PDB entry 6LYF | X-ray diffraction, 2.80 A resolution | chains A and B

Chain A (and B):
Protein: Endonuclease G, mitochondrial
Source organism: Mus musculus
Notes: EC 3.1.30.-; chain B of this document is another copy of the same molecule, construct and numbering; everything in this record applies to it too
UniProt: O08600 (NUCG_MOUSE); numbering as in UniProt (aligned over 45-293)
Chain sequence (249 residues; numbered 45 to 293; the number before each row is that of its first residue):
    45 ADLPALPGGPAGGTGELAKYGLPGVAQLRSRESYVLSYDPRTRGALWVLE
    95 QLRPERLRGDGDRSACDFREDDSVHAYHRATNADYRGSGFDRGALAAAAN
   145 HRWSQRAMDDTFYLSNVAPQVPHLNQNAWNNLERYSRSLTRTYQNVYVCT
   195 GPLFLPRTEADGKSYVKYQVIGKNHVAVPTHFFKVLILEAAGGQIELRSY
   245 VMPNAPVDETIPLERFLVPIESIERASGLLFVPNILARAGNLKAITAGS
Disordered / not traced: 45-59, 278-293 (chain B: 45-59, 279-293)
Modified positions: Mse-152 (selenomethionine; parent Met); Mse-246 (selenomethionine; parent Met)
Sequence notes: engineered mutation Ala-138 (His in O08600)
Ion coordination: Mg2+ near Asn-169 (its only coordinating residue here)
Curated features (UniProtKB/Swiss-Prot):
  - region: Ala-283 to Ser-293 (Essential for deoxyribonuclease activity)
  - binding site (Mg(2+)): Asn-169
  - site: Arg-107 (Essential for catalytic activity)
  - modified residue: Thr-125 (Phosphothreonine)
  - mutagenesis: Arg-107 (R107Q: Loss of deoxyribonuclease activity), Cys-110 (C110A: Loss of homodimerization and deoxyribonuclease activity ...)

How chain A and chain B interact:
Residue-residue contacts - 94 pairs, chain A then chain B:
  Leu-61(A) / Tyr-78(B)  hydrophobic
  Leu-61(A) / Val-79(B)
  Leu-61(A) / Leu-93(B)
  Leu-61(A) / Glu-94(B)
  Leu-61(A) / Gln-95(B)
  Leu-61(A) / Tyr-191(B)
  Lys-63(A) / Tyr-191(B)
  Tyr-64(A) / Tyr-191(B)  hydrophobic
  Tyr-64(A) / Ile-231(B)  hydrophobic
  Tyr-64(A) / Glu-233(B)
  Leu-66(A) / Leu-72(B)  hydrophobic
  Leu-66(A) / Trp-91(B)  hydrophobic
  Pro-67(A) / Trp-91(B)  hydrophobic
  Pro-67(A) / Leu-273(B)
  Pro-67(A) / Leu-274(B)  hydrogen bond (backbone-backbone)
  Pro-67(A) / Phe-275(B)  hydrophobic
  Gly-68(A) / Trp-91(B)
  Gly-68(A) / Leu-273(B)
  Ala-70(A) / Ala-70(B)  hydrophobic
  Leu-72(A) / Leu-66(B)  hydrophobic
  Val-79(A) / Leu-61(B)  hydrophobic
  Pro-84(A) / Gly-272(B)
  Arg-85(A) / Arg-85(B)
  Arg-85(A) / Thr-86(B)
  Arg-85(A) / Phe-198(B)
  Arg-85(A) / Ala-270(B)
  Arg-85(A) / Ser-271(B)
  Thr-86(A) / Arg-85(B)
  Arg-87(A) / Arg-269(B)  hydrogen bond (side chain-backbone)
  Trp-91(A) / Leu-66(B)  hydrophobic
  Trp-91(A) / Pro-67(B)  hydrophobic
  Trp-91(A) / Gly-68(B)
  Leu-93(A) / Leu-61(B)
  Leu-93(A) / Leu-66(B)  hydrophobic
  Gln-95(A) / Glu-60(B)
  Gln-95(A) / Leu-61(B)
  His-119(A) / Leu-274(B)
  Tyr-121(A) / Glu-265(B)  hydrogen bond
  Tyr-121(A) / Glu-268(B)
  Tyr-121(A) / Arg-269(B)
  Tyr-121(A) / Leu-274(B)  hydrophobic
  His-122(A) / Glu-268(B)  hydrogen bond (side chain-backbone)
  His-122(A) / Gly-272(B)
  His-122(A) / Leu-273(B)  hydrogen bond (side chain-backbone)
  His-122(A) / Leu-274(B)
  Tyr-191(A) / Glu-60(B)  hydrogen bond (side chain-backbone)
  Tyr-191(A) / Leu-61(B)
  Tyr-191(A) / Lys-63(B)
  Phe-198(A) / Arg-85(B)
  Glu-203(A) / Lys-211(B)  salt bridge
  Lys-207(A) / Gln-213(B)
  Ser-208(A) / Gln-213(B)
  Ser-208(A) / Val-214(B)  hydrogen bond (backbone-backbone)
  Tyr-209(A) / Lys-211(B)
  Tyr-209(A) / Tyr-212(B)
  Tyr-209(A) / Gln-213(B)
  Val-210(A) / Val-210(B)
  Val-210(A) / Lys-211(B)
  Val-210(A) / Tyr-212(B)  hydrogen bond (backbone-backbone)
  Val-210(A) / Val-214(B)  hydrophobic
  Lys-211(A) / Glu-203(B)  salt bridge
  Lys-211(A) / Tyr-209(B)
  Lys-211(A) / Val-210(B)
  Tyr-212(A) / Tyr-209(B)
  Tyr-212(A) / Val-210(B)  hydrogen bond (backbone-backbone)
  Gln-213(A) / Lys-207(B)
  Gln-213(A) / Ser-208(B)
  Gln-213(A) / Tyr-209(B)
  Val-214(A) / Pro-200(B)  hydrophobic
  Val-214(A) / Ser-208(B)  hydrogen bond (backbone-backbone)
  Val-214(A) / Val-210(B)  hydrophobic
  Lys-217(A) / Arg-269(B)  hydrogen bond (backbone-side chain)
  His-219(A) / Pro-200(B)
  Glu-233(A) / Lys-63(B)  salt bridge
  Glu-233(A) / Tyr-64(B)
  Ile-239(A) / Tyr-64(B)
  Glu-265(A) / Tyr-121(B)
  Glu-268(A) / Tyr-121(B)
  Glu-268(A) / His-122(B)  hydrogen bond (backbone-side chain)
  Arg-269(A) / Arg-87(B)  hydrogen bond (backbone-side chain)
  Arg-269(A) / Tyr-121(B)
  Ala-270(A) / Arg-85(B)
  Ser-271(A) / Arg-85(B)
  Gly-272(A) / Pro-84(B)
  Gly-272(A) / His-122(B)
  Leu-273(A) / Pro-67(B)
  Leu-273(A) / Gly-68(B)
  Leu-273(A) / His-122(B)
  Leu-274(A) / Pro-67(B)  hydrogen bond (backbone-backbone)
  Leu-274(A) / His-119(B)
  Leu-274(A) / Tyr-121(B)  hydrophobic
  Leu-274(A) / His-122(B)
  Phe-275(A) / Pro-67(B)  hydrophobic
  Pro-277(A) / Tyr-64(B)  hydrophobic
Also at the interface, not in a pair above, chain A (52 interface residues in all): Glu-60, Tyr-78, Glu-94, Cys-193, Pro-200, Asn-218, Ile-231, Gly-237
Also at the interface, not in a pair above, chain B (49 interface residues in all): Asp-83, Cys-193, His-219, Pro-277

Overview:
52 residues of chain A and 49 residues of chain B are in contact; the contacts include 14 hydrogen bonds and 3
salt bridges. Polar pairs include Glu-203(A)/Lys-211(B), Glu-233(A)/Lys-63(B) and Arg-87(A)/Arg-269(B). From
UniProt: Mg2+-binding residue Asn-169(A) and 2 mutagenesis sites on chain A.
Chain A and chain B are both Endonuclease G, mitochondrial (Mus musculus); the structure, Crystal structure of
the mouse endonuclease EndoG(H138A/Se-Met), was determined by X-ray diffraction (same publication as 6M3F and
6M3T).
